Entry 8RVP (electron microscopy, 2.28 A resolution); this record covers chains 1 and 2 of the 34 polymer chains in the assembly.

[Chain 1]
Protein: Proteasome subunit beta type-6
From: Saccharomyces cerevisiae
UniProtKB: P23724 (PSB6_YEAST); residues -18 to 222 here correspond to UniProt positions 1-241 (UniProt number = residue number + 19)
Amino-acid sequence (241 residues; row label = number of the first residue in the row; numbers below 1 keep their minus sign (Met-18 is residue -18)):
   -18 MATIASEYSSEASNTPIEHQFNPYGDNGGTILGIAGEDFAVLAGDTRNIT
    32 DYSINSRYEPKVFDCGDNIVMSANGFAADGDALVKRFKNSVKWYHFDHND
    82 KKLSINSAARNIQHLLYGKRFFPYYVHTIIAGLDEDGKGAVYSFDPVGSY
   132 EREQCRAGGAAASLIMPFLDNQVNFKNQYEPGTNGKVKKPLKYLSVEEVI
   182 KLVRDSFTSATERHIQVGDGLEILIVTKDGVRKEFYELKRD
Unresolved in the structure: -18 to 0, 158-169

[Chain 2]
Protein: Proteasome subunit beta type-7
From: Saccharomyces cerevisiae
UniProtKB: P30657 (PSB7_YEAST); residues -32 to 233 here correspond to UniProt positions 1-266 (UniProt number = residue number + 33)
Amino-acid sequence (266 residues; numbered -32 to 233; the number before each row is that of its first residue; numbers below 1 keep their minus sign (Met-32 is residue -32)):
   -32 MNHDPFSWGRPADSTYGAYNTQIANAGASPMVNTQQPIVTGTSVISMKYD
    18 NGVIIAADNLGSYGSLLRFNGVERLIPVGDNTVVGISGDISDMQHIERLL
    68 KDLVTENAYDNPLADAEEALEPSYIFEYLATVMYQRRSKMNPLWNAIIVA
   118 GVQSNGDQFLRYVNLLGVTYSSPTLATGFGAHMANPLLRKVVDRESDIPK
   168 TTVQVAEEAIVNAMRVLYYRDARSSRNFSLAIIDKNTGLTFKKNLQVENM
   218 KWDFAKDIKGYGTQKI
Unresolved in the structure: -32 to 0, 225-233

[Chain 1 / chain 2 interface]
Residue-residue contacts (39; chain 1 residue first):
  Phe2(1) with Arg104(2); Met107(2); Pro109(2), hydrophobic; Trp111(2), hydrophobic; Leu132(2), hydrophobic; Leu133(2), hydrophobic
  Asn3(1) with Leu133(2)
  Pro4(1) with Arg104(2), hydrogen bond (backbone-side chain); Leu133(2)
  Asn8(1) with Val135(2)
  Asn29(1) with Tyr137(2)
  Ser34(1) with His149(2), hydrogen bond
  Ile35(1) with Arg156(2), hydrogen bond (backbone-side chain)
  Asn36(1) with Tyr137(2), hydrogen bond; Ser139(2); Arg156(2)
  Ser37(1) with Ser138(2), hydrogen bond (side chain-backbone); Ser139(2)
  Tyr39(1) with Glu162(2)
  Glu40(1) with Arg128(2), salt bridge; Tyr137(2); Ser138(2), hydrogen bond (side chain-backbone)
  Phe57(1) with Arg104(2); Leu133(2), hydrophobic; Val135(2), hydrophobic
  Ala59(1) with Tyr101(2), hydrophobic; Leu133(2); Gly134(2)
  Asp60(1) with Tyr101(2), hydrogen bond; Arg104(2), salt bridge
  Ala63(1) with Tyr101(2)
  Lys66(1) with Glu94(2), salt bridge; Thr98(2)
  Phe103(1) with Arg104(2); Ser105(2)
  Tyr105(1) with Tyr101(2)
  Glu218(1) with Arg161(2), salt bridge
  Arg221(1) with Asp160(2), salt bridge; Arg161(2)
Other interface residues (no listed pair), chain 1 (23 interface residues in all): Gln1, Tyr5, Asp62
Other interface residues (no listed pair), chain 2 (22 interface residues in all): Thr136

[Summary]
23 residues of chain 1 face 22 of chain 2 across their interface; the contacts include 7 hydrogen bonds and 5
salt bridges. Polar pairs include Glu40(1)-Arg128(2), Asp60(1)-Arg104(2) and Lys66(1)-Glu94(2).
Here chain 1 is Proteasome subunit beta type-6 and chain 2 is Proteasome subunit beta type-7, both from
Saccharomyces cerevisiae. Entry 8RVP (Proteasomal late precursor complex from pre1-1, state 2) was determined
by electron microscopy (same publication as 8RVL, 8RVO, 8RVQ and 9GBK).
